PDB entry 6YWS | electron microscopy, 2.74 A resolution | chains A and B of the 45 polymer chains in the assembly

== Chain A ==
Molecule: 3464-nt RNA strand
Source organism: Neurospora crassa OR74A
Sequence (3464 nucleotides; each row starts with the number of its first residue; note: 28 numbers in that range are skipped by the numbering (no residue carries them; nothing is unmodelled there); a row labelled like 1655A-1655Z holds insertion residues (1655A, then the next letters in order)):
     1 AAAUGUAAUGGAUAUAAAGCUUAUGUUUAUAUAUAUAGACAUAUAUAAGU
    51 AUAUAAAGAGACUACUACCAAUAGCUACACUAUGUAUUAAGGAGAGUAUA
   101 ACUUAAUUUAUGUUUAUGAUUUUAUCAUACCCCUAAAAAUGACACCGAGG
   151 AGCAAGGGUCGGGUUAGCAUCCUGGUUCGUACACCUUGGUGACCUAGGCU
   201 AGUACCAGGUCCCCCUCUAAGGGACUUGUCCCCCUCUAAGGGACUUGCGU
   251 CGGUCCUAUCCUAGGCCGAAUAGGUGAAUAAAUACUUACGGACGGCCUUG
   301 GUCUGUCCUAGAGGUUAUCAACAUAUGAACUCUUAGAGAAAUUACUUAAU
   351 AAACGAAGUGAAUUGAAAUAUCUUAUUAACUUCAGGAAAAGAAAUCAAAC
   401 GAGAUUCUAUGAUUAGUGUGAACGAAAAUAGAGCAGCCUAUUAAAAUAAG
   451 UAAAAUGGCUUUAAAGCUGUUUGAAUAUUGUGGGGAACCUUCCUCAAAGG
   501 CUAAAUAUAAUACAUGAGUUACAGAGAAAAGUACCGUGAGGGAAAGCUUU
   551 GAAAUAGUAGUUUUAUAAGCAGCUCAAGCAAUAAGAAAGCGAGAGCGUAC
   601 CUUUUGCAUAAUGGGUCACCAAGUUAAUUUUAGAUGCGAGCGAAUUUAUU
   651 UAUGUUUUUACUGAUUAAACAAUAUAAUGAAUCAUAAUUAUUUUUGUAAC
   701 GAGUAUUAGUAUUAAAUCUUAAUUUAAUAUUAGUAUAAGUUUUCAGUAUG
   751 GCGGCUACAUAGCAUAAUCUAUGCAGCCAGCCAAUAAUUGGAUUUCCAAU
   801 CCAAUUUCGGUAAUAAAUAGAUGUGCAUAGUUAAACCGAUCAUUAAAAUA
   851 AUGAAUAGUGUCUAAAGUUAGACCCGAAGCCUGGUGAUCUUACUAUAGUC
   901 AGGACUAUAAAGGUCCGAACGGGUUAUCGUUGCAAAGAUAUCCGAAGAAC
   951 UAUGGUAAGCGAGUGAAAGACAACACUGACUAGGAUAGCUGGUUUUCUGC
  1001 GAAACCUAUAAUAGUAGGCAAUUUAAGUAACAUCUUAGUAGGUACAGAAC
  1051 UUAAUCUCAGACAAGAUGUAGAUUUUCAUACCUAUGUUUAGGUAUGAAAU
  1101 GCAUUUUUUUUUGUAUACAUCGGGGGAUCGUGAAGAUUUUAUCGGUGAGU
  1151 AUGUAGACUCGGAAUGACAAAGAUGAAUCUUGAAUAAUCAGACAUAGAAU
  1201 GAUAAGGUUGUAUGUCAAAAGGGAAACAGCCCAGAACAAGAGUUAAGGUU
  1251 CCAAAAUUAUUAUUAAGUGAAAUAAAGAAAGUUUUUAUAUAAGUCGACAA
  1301 GAAGAUGGGCUUGGAAGCAGCCAUAAUUUAAAGAUCUCGUAACAGAGCAC
  1351 UUGUUAAAUCUUAAAAGCAUCGAAAAUUUAACGGAUCUAAAUAAUAUACC
  1401 GAAACCUUGUCCAUAUGUAACAUUAGUAAUAAUAUGCUAUUAAUGUUAUU
  1451 UGAUGGGGUAGCAGAACGUUGAGUGAAUCUUAGAUUUUUUUUUUAUAACU
  1501 AAAUAUAGAUGAUAACUCAAGUGAGAAUGGUGACAUGAGUAACAAAAAAG
  1551 AGUUUAAGGUACCUAAAAGGUAUCUUAGAGUCUCGCCUAAAGCUUAUGGC
  1601 UACGUCAAGUAACGGCCUCUAAGUUUAUAAUCUGAAGAUUAUGACGAUGA
  1651 GAAAA
1655A-1655Z UAACGCGCAGAAGUGCGCUGCUUUGA
1656A-1656B UA
  1676 CUU
  1687 AUGGUACCAACAUUUAAAAGUGAAAAUUGUGCAGGAAGGAUCAGUAUCCU
  1737 UUCAUUCUUAUGUGGGGGAGUGGACAAAACUGAACAGAGUGUAUCUGAAC
  1787 ACAGAUGAGUCCACACCCCCCCCCAUGUAAUGAAUGAAUGACAAACCGUA
  1837 CCUAGAAUCUGAAACAAGUAAGCUAGUAGAGAAUACGAAGGCGUGAAUGA
  1887 GAUAACAAUCAUAAAGGAACUCGGCAAACUAACUACCGUAACUUAGGGAU
  1937 AAGGAGAGCUCAUUAGUCUCGAUUAAUACGAGUAAAAAGGAAGAAGCAUG
  1987 GAAUAUUGUUGUACGACUGUUUAAUUAAAACAAAGCACUUUGCAAAAAGA
  2037 CGAUAAGUCUAAGUAUUGAGUGUGAUUUCUGCCCGAUGCCGGCUGGUUAA
  2087 CGAAUUUUCUAAAUUGAAAAAAAAUUUGGUUUCAGAGGAACCCCCGGUUA
  2137 AUGGCGGCCUUAGCGUGAGGGUCCUAAGGUAGCGAAAUGCCUUGGCCGUU
  2187 AAAUGCGGUCUUGCAUGAAUGAUGUAACGAUACAACAGCUGUCUCUAUGA
  2237 UUGACUCAGUGAAAUUGGAAUAACUGUGCAGAUACAGUUUACCUCUAGUU
  2287 AGACGAGAAGACCCUAUGCAGCUUUACUGUUACUAAUUAUUGAAUACGAU
  2337 UCUGAAAAUUUCCAGUGUAAAAGGUAAUCGAUAAGAUAUAAUUGAAACAC
  2387 CUUUAUUUUUCUAUCGUAUUAUUAAACCUUAAAUUAAGGAACAAUUGUUA
  2437 GAAGACAGUUUAUGCGGGGCACAGGCCCCAUAAAGAGUAAAUGGGUGUGU
  2487 CUAAAAUUUAUAAAUUUAUGUUUGCAAUUUUUUAUAGUGAUUAUAUAUCA
  2537 AAUCAUCUUUAUGCUAUUCAUAGAGUGUAUUUAUUAUAUUCCUUGGGUAC
  2587 AGUAUAAAAAUUAUAUAUGUAUUAAUUUACAUAUAUUUUUUCUAAGAAAU
  2637 UAGGUAAGAUUUUGUUUAUAGAGAAAUUAGAUGUAAAAAAAAAAUCUUAU
  2687 GAGGGCGGUAUUUAAUAAUCCGCUUCUAAUAUUUUUUUGUAGUUAUUAUU
  2737 AUAAAUUUAAUAAUAAUCAUGUUUAUUACUUAAAAAGCUUAAUGGCUUAA
  2787 UCUUGCCUUACUGUUUGAUUAACAACAAAUCUUACAGUCGCGUAAGCGGG
  2837 GCAUAGGAUCACAAGAUACAAAAAGGAAAGAUCUUGGAUUUUUGGAAAAG
  2887 CUACGCUAGGGAUAACAGGCUAAUUUGCGCAAGAGUGUACAAAAUGAGUG
  2937 CGCGGUUUGGCACCUCGAUGUCGGCUUGACUAAUCCUCAUGGAUGCAGAA
  2987 ACUAUGUAGGGUACGACUGUUCGUCGAUUAAAAAGUUACAUGAGCUGGGU
  3037 UAAAUACGUCGUGAGACAGUAUGGUUUCUAUCUUCUAGAGGGAAUUAGAA
  3087 UAUAAUAAGGAUUAACCUUUGUACGAAAGGAACAUGGGGUACUAUUGUUA
  3137 UACCUAGUUGUAUAACAGUUUUAUUAACCUCUGGUUUACCUGUUGUUUAU
  3187 GUGCCUUAUAUUAAUUUCAUGUGUGAUGCUCCGCAAGGAUAUUACAGGGA
  3237 UGUUACCGUCACUUGAGUAAAUACAAUAGCAUAAGCAUGGCAGGAAAGCU
  3287 AAGUUAGUCAAAAAUAAGUGCUGAAAGCAUAUAGGCACGAAAUUUACCUU
  3337 AAGAUAUUUCUUAAAUAUACGUAAGAAAAUAUUACGUUAAUAGGCUUAGU
  3387 UUGUAAUAAUCUAGAGAUUUUAAGGAACUAAGUACUAAUUUUAUAAAAAA
  3437 CUGAAUGAUUAAUAUAUCUUACAUUUUC
Unresolved in the structure: 1-4, 35-40, 121-309, 646-817, 1084-1089, 1129-1135, 1433-1437, 1655A-1655Z, 1656A-1656B, 1687, 1728-1828, 1959-1963, 2146-2155, 2493-2504, 2525-2528, 2561-2576, 2695-2703, 2738-2743, 2952-2957, 3135-3148, 3194-3231, 3460-3464
Metal / ion sites: Mg2+ site 1 near A105 (its only coordinating residue here); Mg2+ site 2 near A312 (its only coordinating residue here); Mg2+ site 3 near A328 (its only coordinating residue here); Mg2+ site 4 near A335 (its only coordinating residue here); Mg2+ site 5: A335, G336; Mg2+ site 6 near A367 (its only coordinating residue here); Mg2+ site 7 near G411 (its only coordinating residue here); Mg2+ site 8 near A415 (its only coordinating residue here); Mg2+ site 9: A448, A497; Mg2+ site 10: A453, G466; Mg2+ site 11 near A453 (its only coordinating residue here); Mg2+ site 12 near A465 (its only coordinating residue here); 126 more Mg2+ sites not listed; 9 more K+ sites not listed
Residues lining bound ligands:
  - NAD (nicotinamide-adenine-dinucleotide): A2755, G2757, U2758, U2759, U2760
  - spermine (SPM): G1248, U1249, U1250, C1251, A1270, A1271, C1382, G1383, G1384, U1392
Reported in the primary citation:
  - binding site for NAD: A2755, U2759

== Chain B ==
Molecule: 60S ribosomal protein L2
Source organism: Neurospora crassa OR74A
UniProt: Q7SCX7 (Q7SCX7_NEUCR); numbering as in UniProt (aligned over 1-383)
Sequence (383 residues; numbered 1 to 383; the number before each row is that of its first residue):
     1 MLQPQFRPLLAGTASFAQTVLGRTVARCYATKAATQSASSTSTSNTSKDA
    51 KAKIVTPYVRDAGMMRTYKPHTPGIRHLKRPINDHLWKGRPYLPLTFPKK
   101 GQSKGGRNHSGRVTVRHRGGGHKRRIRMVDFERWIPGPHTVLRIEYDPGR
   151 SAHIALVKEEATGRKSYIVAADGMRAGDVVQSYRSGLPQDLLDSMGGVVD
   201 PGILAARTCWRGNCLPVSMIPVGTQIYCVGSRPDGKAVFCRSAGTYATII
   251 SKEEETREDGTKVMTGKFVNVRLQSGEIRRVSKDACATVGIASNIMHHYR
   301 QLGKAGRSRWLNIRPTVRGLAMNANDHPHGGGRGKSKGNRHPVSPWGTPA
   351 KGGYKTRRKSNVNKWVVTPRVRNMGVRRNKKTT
Unresolved in the structure: 1-53, 380-383
Metal / ion sites: Mg2+: Thr316 (shared with A2018(A), A2019(A), G2060(A) of chain A)

== Chain A / chain B interface ==
Pairs across the interface - 312 pairs, chain A then chain B:
  A892(A) - Arg107(B)  hydrogen bond to the sugar
  A892(A) - Arg314(B)  hydrogen bond to the phosphate
  C893(A) - Gly105(B)  sugar contact
  C893(A) - Arg107(B)  hydrogen bond to the sugar
  C893(A) - Gly119(B)  phosphate contact
  C893(A) - Gly120(B)  phosphate contact
  C893(A) - Arg309(B)  salt bridge to the phosphate
  C893(A) - Arg314(B)  salt bridge to the phosphate
  U894(A) - Gly101(B)  hydrogen bond to the phosphate
  U894(A) - Gln102(B)  sugar contact
  U894(A) - Lys104(B)  salt bridge to the phosphate
  U894(A) - Gly119(B)  phosphate contact
  U894(A) - Gly120(B)  hydrogen bond to the phosphate
  A895(A) - Lys100(B)  phosphate contact
  A895(A) - Gly101(B)  phosphate contact
  U896(A) - Lys123(B)  salt bridge to the phosphate
  U906(A) - Lys69(B)  hydrogen bond to the sugar
  A907(A) - Tyr58(B)  stacking on the base
  A907(A) - Lys69(B)  salt bridge to the phosphate
  A911(A) - Tyr58(B)  sugar contact
  G912(A) - His71(B)  sugar contact
  G912(A) - Thr72(B)  phosphate contact
  G913(A) - Thr72(B)  hydrogen bond to the phosphate
  G913(A) - Pro73(B)  base contact
  G913(A) - Gly74(B)  phosphate contact
  G913(A) - Ile75(B)  phosphate contact
  G913(A) - Lys304(B)  salt bridge to the phosphate
  G913(A) - Ala305(B)  hydrogen bond to the base
  G913(A) - Gly306(B)  hydrogen bond to the base
  U914(A) - Thr72(B)  sugar contact
  A948(A) - Lys304(B)  salt bridge to the phosphate
  A948(A) - Ala305(B)  base contact
  A948(A) - Gly306(B)  sugar contact
  A948(A) - Arg309(B)  hydrogen bond to the base
  A948(A) - Trp310(B)  hydrogen bond to the phosphate
  A948(A) - Pro315(B)  base contact
  G955(A) - Gln102(B)  base contact
  U956(A) - Gln102(B)  hydrogen bond to the sugar
  U956(A) - Gly111(B)  sugar contact
  A957(A) - Ser110(B)  sugar contact
  A957(A) - Gly111(B)  sugar contact
  A957(A) - Arg112(B)  sugar contact
  A958(A) - Arg112(B)  salt bridge to the phosphate
  G963(A) - Arg112(B)  sugar contact
  U964(A) - Arg112(B)  phosphate contact
  U964(A) - Val113(B)  hydrogen bond to the phosphate
  G965(A) - Arg314(B)  salt bridge to the phosphate
  G965(A) - Asp326(B)  hydrogen bond to the base
  A966(A) - Arg309(B)  base contact
  A966(A) - Arg314(B)  salt bridge to the phosphate
  A966(A) - Pro315(B)  sugar contact
  A966(A) - Val317(B)  sugar contact
  A967(A) - Val317(B)  base contact
  A967(A) - Ala321(B)  hydrogen bond to the sugar
  A967(A) - Met322(B)  base contact
  A967(A) - Asp326(B)  base contact
  G969(A) - Asn323(B)  hydrogen bond to the sugar
  G969(A) - Asn325(B)  base contact
  G978(A) - Asn325(B)  hydrogen bond to the base
  A1621(A) - Lys100(B)  hydrogen bond to the sugar
  A1622(A) - Gly101(B)  phosphate contact
  G1623(A) - Gly101(B)  phosphate contact
  G1623(A) - Gln102(B)  hydrogen bond to the phosphate
  U1639(A) - His109(B)  hydrogen bond to the phosphate
  U1640(A) - His109(B)  salt bridge to the phosphate
  G1689(A) - Pro91(B)  sugar contact
  G1689(A) - Tyr92(B)  hydrogen bond to the phosphate
  G1689(A) - Leu93(B)  hydrogen bond to the sugar
  G1689(A) - Pro94(B)  base contact
  G1689(A) - Lys165(B)  salt bridge to the phosphate
  G1690(A) - Trp87(B)  sugar contact
  G1690(A) - Gly89(B)  base contact
  G1690(A) - Arg90(B)  hydrogen bond to the base
  G1690(A) - Arg143(B)  salt bridge to the phosphate
  C1693(A) - Arg90(B)  sugar contact
  C1693(A) - Leu93(B)  sugar contact
  U1716(A) - Lys88(B)  salt bridge to the phosphate
  G1717(A) - Lys88(B)  salt bridge to the phosphate
  C1718(A) - Tyr68(B)  phosphate contact
  C1718(A) - Arg80(B)  sugar contact
  A1719(A) - Arg80(B)  salt bridge to the phosphate
  A1719(A) - His122(B)  base contact
  A1719(A) - Arg307(B)  salt bridge to the phosphate
  A1719(A) - Trp310(B)  stacking on the base
  A1719(A) - Leu311(B)  sugar contact
  G1720(A) - Trp87(B)  hydrogen bond to the base
  G1720(A) - Lys88(B)  hydrogen bond to the base
  G1720(A) - Gly89(B)  hydrogen bond to the base
  G1720(A) - His122(B)  sugar contact
  G1720(A) - Lys123(B)  sugar contact
  G1720(A) - Arg124(B)  salt bridge to the phosphate
  G1720(A) - Arg127(B)  hydrogen bond to the sugar
  G1720(A) - Tyr146(B)  hydrogen bond to the phosphate
  G1720(A) - Pro148(B)  phosphate contact
  G1721(A) - Arg90(B)  salt bridge to the phosphate
  G1721(A) - Pro91(B)  phosphate contact
  G1721(A) - His122(B)  sugar contact
  G1721(A) - Lys123(B)  sugar contact
  G1721(A) - Arg124(B)  phosphate contact
  G1721(A) - Arg125(B)  hydrogen bond to the phosphate
  G1721(A) - Arg127(B)  salt bridge to the phosphate
  A1722(A) - Arg90(B)  salt bridge to the phosphate
  A1722(A) - Pro98(B)  sugar contact
  A1722(A) - Lys100(B)  hydrogen bond to the sugar
  A1722(A) - Lys123(B)  hydrogen bond to the sugar
  A1722(A) - Arg125(B)  salt bridge to the phosphate
  A1723(A) - Pro98(B)  sugar contact
  A1723(A) - Lys100(B)  sugar contact
  A1723(A) - Arg125(B)  salt bridge to the phosphate
  U1930(A) - Arg76(B)  hydrogen bond to the sugar
  A1931(A) - Pro70(B)  phosphate contact
  G1932(A) - Arg60(B)  salt bridge to the phosphate
  G1932(A) - Lys69(B)  sugar contact
  G1932(A) - Pro70(B)  base contact
  G1932(A) - His71(B)  sugar contact
  G1932(A) - Arg76(B)  hydrogen bond to the base
  A2002(A) - Pro73(B)  hydrogen bond to the base
  A2002(A) - His77(B)  base contact
  C2003(A) - Pro73(B)  base contact
  C2017(A) - Arg318(B)  salt bridge to the phosphate
  C2017(A) - Ala321(B)  sugar contact
  A2018(A) - Pro315(B)  phosphate contact
  A2018(A) - Thr316(B)  sugar contact
  A2018(A) - Val317(B)  phosphate contact
  A2018(A) - Arg318(B)  salt bridge to the phosphate
  A2019(A) - Ala305(B)  sugar contact
  A2019(A) - Pro315(B)  phosphate contact
  A2019(A) - Thr316(B)  hydrogen bond to the phosphate
  A2020(A) - Leu302(B)  phosphate contact
  A2020(A) - Gly303(B)  hydrogen bond to the sugar
  A2020(A) - Lys304(B)  sugar contact
  A2020(A) - Ala305(B)  sugar contact
  A2020(A) - Ser308(B)  hydrogen bond to the phosphate
  G2021(A) - Gln301(B)  phosphate contact
  G2021(A) - Leu302(B)  hydrogen bond to the phosphate
  C2024(A) - Lys351(B)  base contact
  C2024(A) - Gly375(B)  phosphate contact
  C2024(A) - Arg378(B)  salt bridge to the phosphate
  U2025(A) - Ala350(B)  sugar contact
  U2025(A) - Gly353(B)  phosphate contact
  U2025(A) - Asn373(B)  hydrogen bond to the phosphate
  U2025(A) - Met374(B)  hydrogen bond to the phosphate
  U2025(A) - Gly375(B)  hydrogen bond to the phosphate
  U2025(A) - Val376(B)  phosphate contact
  U2025(A) - Arg378(B)  salt bridge to the phosphate
  U2026(A) - Gly353(B)  phosphate contact
  U2026(A) - Tyr354(B)  sugar contact
  U2026(A) - Lys355(B)  phosphate contact
  U2026(A) - Thr356(B)  hydrogen bond to the sugar
  U2026(A) - Arg372(B)  salt bridge to the phosphate
  U2027(A) - Lys355(B)  phosphate contact
  U2027(A) - Thr356(B)  sugar contact
  U2027(A) - Arg357(B)  phosphate contact
  U2027(A) - Arg370(B)  salt bridge to the phosphate
  U2027(A) - Arg372(B)  salt bridge to the phosphate
  G2028(A) - Val238(B)  base contact
  G2028(A) - Phe239(B)  base contact
  G2028(A) - Leu273(B)  base contact
  G2028(A) - Gln274(B)  base contact
  G2028(A) - Ser275(B)  hydrogen bond to the base
  G2028(A) - Glu277(B)  hydrogen bond to the sugar
  G2028(A) - Arg279(B)  hydrogen bond to the phosphate
  G2028(A) - Arg357(B)  salt bridge to the phosphate
  G2028(A) - Asn363(B)  hydrogen bond to the sugar
  G2028(A) - Arg370(B)  salt bridge to the phosphate
  C2029(A) - Val238(B)  sugar contact
  C2029(A) - Phe239(B)  sugar contact
  C2029(A) - Arg279(B)  salt bridge to the phosphate
  C2029(A) - Arg357(B)  salt bridge to the phosphate
  C2029(A) - Asn363(B)  phosphate contact
  A2030(A) - Ser231(B)  hydrogen bond to the phosphate
  A2030(A) - Arg232(B)  salt bridge to the phosphate
  A2030(A) - Val238(B)  phosphate contact
  A2030(A) - Ser282(B)  base contact
  A2030(A) - Trp365(B)  hydrogen bond to the sugar
  A2031(A) - Arg232(B)  hydrogen bond to the base
  A2032(A) - Arg358(B)  hydrogen bond to the sugar
  A2034(A) - Thr356(B)  hydrogen bond to the sugar
  A2034(A) - Arg358(B)  salt bridge to the phosphate
  G2035(A) - Thr114(B)  hydrogen bond to the base
  G2035(A) - Val115(B)  base contact
  G2035(A) - Thr356(B)  phosphate contact
  A2036(A) - Thr114(B)  base contact
  A2036(A) - Trp346(B)  sugar contact
  A2036(A) - Thr348(B)  phosphate contact
  C2037(A) - Asn108(B)  base contact
  C2037(A) - Thr114(B)  sugar contact
  C2037(A) - Trp346(B)  phosphate contact
  G2043(A) - His109(B)  hydrogen bond to the base
  U2044(A) - Asn108(B)  hydrogen bond to the base
  U2044(A) - His109(B)  hydrogen bond to the sugar
  C2045(A) - Ser103(B)  phosphate contact
  C2045(A) - Gly106(B)  sugar contact
  C2045(A) - Arg107(B)  hydrogen bond to the sugar
  C2045(A) - Asn108(B)  sugar contact
  C2045(A) - Thr114(B)  hydrogen bond to the base
  C2045(A) - Val115(B)  base contact
  U2046(A) - Lys99(B)  salt bridge to the phosphate
  U2046(A) - Ser103(B)  phosphate contact
  U2046(A) - Val115(B)  sugar contact
  U2046(A) - Arg118(B)  hydrogen bond to the phosphate
  A2047(A) - Arg118(B)  salt bridge to the phosphate
  A2048(A) - Phe97(B)  base contact
  A2048(A) - Lys99(B)  salt bridge to the phosphate
  A2048(A) - Ile126(B)  sugar contact
  A2048(A) - Met128(B)  base contact
  G2049(A) - Phe131(B)  phosphate contact
  G2049(A) - Gly149(B)  sugar contact
  G2049(A) - Arg150(B)  salt bridge to the phosphate
  G2049(A) - Arg241(B)  salt bridge to the phosphate
  U2050(A) - Arg150(B)  salt bridge to the phosphate
  U2050(A) - Lys236(B)  base contact
  U2050(A) - Val238(B)  hydrogen bond to the sugar
  U2050(A) - Phe239(B)  sugar contact
  U2050(A) - Cys240(B)  hydrogen bond to the sugar
  U2050(A) - Arg241(B)  salt bridge to the phosphate
  U2050(A) - Ser242(B)  phosphate contact
  A2051(A) - Cys240(B)  hydrogen bond to the phosphate
  A2051(A) - Arg241(B)  hydrogen bond to the phosphate
  A2051(A) - Ser242(B)  hydrogen bond to the phosphate
  A2051(A) - Thr245(B)  hydrogen bond to the phosphate
  A2051(A) - Gln274(B)  sugar contact
  A2051(A) - Ser275(B)  hydrogen bond to the sugar
  A2051(A) - Arg370(B)  hydrogen bond to the base
  U2052(A) - Ser151(B)  sugar contact
  U2052(A) - Ser242(B)  hydrogen bond to the sugar
  U2052(A) - Ala243(B)  hydrogen bond to the sugar
  U2052(A) - Gly244(B)  base contact
  U2052(A) - Gln274(B)  base contact
  U2052(A) - Asn294(B)  base contact
  U2052(A) - Ile295(B)  hydrogen bond to the base
  U2052(A) - His297(B)  base contact
  U2052(A) - His298(B)  stacking on the base
  U2053(A) - Ser242(B)  sugar contact
  U2053(A) - His297(B)  salt bridge to the phosphate
  G2054(A) - Arg118(B)  hydrogen bond to the phosphate
  A2055(A) - Val115(B)  phosphate contact
  A2055(A) - Arg118(B)  salt bridge to the phosphate
  G2056(A) - Arg116(B)  salt bridge to the phosphate
  G2056(A) - His117(B)  salt bridge to the phosphate
  G2056(A) - Ser344(B)  sugar contact
  G2056(A) - Pro345(B)  phosphate contact
  G2056(A) - Ala350(B)  hydrogen bond to the base
  U2057(A) - Arg116(B)  salt bridge to the phosphate
  U2057(A) - His327(B)  salt bridge to the phosphate
  U2057(A) - His329(B)  hydrogen bond to the phosphate
  U2057(A) - Pro342(B)  sugar contact
  U2057(A) - Val343(B)  sugar contact
  U2057(A) - Pro345(B)  phosphate contact
  U2057(A) - Ala350(B)  sugar contact
  U2057(A) - Lys351(B)  hydrogen bond to the base
  G2058(A) - Arg318(B)  phosphate contact
  G2058(A) - Gly319(B)  hydrogen bond to the phosphate
  G2058(A) - Leu320(B)  hydrogen bond to the phosphate
  G2058(A) - His329(B)  salt bridge to the phosphate
  U2059(A) - Arg318(B)  salt bridge to the phosphate
  U2059(A) - Leu320(B)  phosphate contact
  G2060(A) - Arg318(B)  hydrogen bond to the base
  A2061(A) - His77(B)  hydrogen bond to the base
  U2062(A) - His77(B)  sugar contact
  G2067(A) - Arg377(B)  salt bridge to the phosphate
  U2073(A) - His341(B)  hydrogen bond to the sugar
  G2074(A) - His341(B)  hydrogen bond to the sugar
  C2075(A) - Gly352(B)  hydrogen bond to the sugar
  C2075(A) - Gly353(B)  sugar contact
  C2075(A) - Tyr354(B)  hydrogen bond to the sugar
  C2076(A) - Gly353(B)  sugar contact
  C2076(A) - Tyr354(B)  phosphate contact
  C2076(A) - Lys355(B)  phosphate contact
  G2077(A) - Lys355(B)  salt bridge to the phosphate
  G2133(A) - Met374(B)  sugar contact
  U2134(A) - Met374(B)  hydrogen bond to the sugar
  U2134(A) - Gly375(B)  sugar contact
  U2134(A) - Val376(B)  phosphate contact
  U2135(A) - Gly375(B)  sugar contact
  A2136(A) - Arg377(B)  salt bridge to the phosphate
  A2137(A) - Pro342(B)  sugar contact
  A2137(A) - Lys351(B)  salt bridge to the phosphate
  U2138(A) - Lys337(B)  salt bridge to the phosphate
  U2138(A) - Asn339(B)  hydrogen bond to the sugar
  U2138(A) - Arg340(B)  hydrogen bond to the sugar
  U2138(A) - His341(B)  sugar contact
  G2139(A) - Lys337(B)  phosphate contact
  G2139(A) - Gly338(B)  phosphate contact
  G2139(A) - Asn339(B)  hydrogen bond to the phosphate
  U2206(A) - Lys335(B)  base contact
  U2206(A) - Lys337(B)  salt bridge to the phosphate
  G2207(A) - Lys335(B)  salt bridge to the phosphate
  C2308(A) - Ala324(B)  phosphate contact
  C2308(A) - Asn325(B)  phosphate contact
  U2309(A) - Ala324(B)  phosphate contact
  U2320(A) - Lys359(B)  phosphate contact
  G2424(A) - Lys267(B)  salt bridge to the phosphate
  G2425(A) - Lys364(B)  hydrogen bond to the sugar
  A2430(A) - Ser360(B)  hydrogen bond to the phosphate
  A2441(A) - Arg340(B)  salt bridge to the phosphate
  A2889(A) - Arg333(B)  sugar contact
  C2890(A) - Arg333(B)  salt bridge to the phosphate
  A3042(A) - Gly334(B)  hydrogen bond to the phosphate
  A3042(A) - Lys335(B)  phosphate contact
  C3043(A) - Gly334(B)  phosphate contact
  C3043(A) - Lys335(B)  hydrogen bond to the phosphate
  U3048(A) - Asn339(B)  hydrogen bond to the sugar
  G3049(A) - Gly338(B)  sugar contact
  A3050(A) - Gly331(B)  phosphate contact
  A3050(A) - Gly332(B)  hydrogen bond to the phosphate
  A3050(A) - Ser336(B)  hydrogen bond to the phosphate
  A3050(A) - Gly338(B)  phosphate contact
  G3051(A) - Gly331(B)  phosphate contact
  G3051(A) - Gly332(B)  hydrogen bond to the phosphate
  G3051(A) - Arg333(B)  hydrogen bond to the base
  A3052(A) - Arg333(B)  salt bridge to the phosphate
Other interface residues (no listed pair), chain A (124 interface residues in all): G959, A968, A1692, C2022, A2212, U2310, A2321, A2426, A2429, A2439, A3040
Other interface residues (no listed pair), chain B (157 interface residues in all): Thr56, Val59, Arg66, Gly121, Pro233, Phe268, Arg300, Asn312, Pro328, Gly330

== Summary ==
The interface between chain A and chain B involves 124 residues on one side and 157 on the other, with 94
hydrogen bonds, 63 salt bridges and 3 aromatic stacking contacts. Polar pairs include G913(A)-Ala305(B),
G913(A)-Gly306(B) and A948(A)-Arg309(B). Chain A binds spermine and NAD. From the paper: a binding site for
NAD at A2755(A) and U2759(A).
Here chain A is a 3464-nt RNA strand and chain B is 60S ribosomal protein L2, both from Neurospora crassa
OR74A. Entry 6YWS (The structure of the large subunit of the mitoribosome from Neurospora crassa) was
determined by electron microscopy (same publication as 6YW5, 6YWE, 6YWV, 6YWX and 6YWY).
